8HJ4 - chains A and B of the 3 polymer chains in the assembly; structure by electron microscopy, 3.10 A resolution.

== Chain A ==
Name: CRISPR-associated endonuclease Cas9
Organism: Neisseria meningitidis serogroup C (strain 8013)
Notes: EC 3.1.-.-
UniProt: C9X1G5 (CAS9_NEIM8); residues 1-1082 here = UniProt positions 1-1082
Sequence (1083 residues; each row starts with the number of its first residue; numbering starts at 0):
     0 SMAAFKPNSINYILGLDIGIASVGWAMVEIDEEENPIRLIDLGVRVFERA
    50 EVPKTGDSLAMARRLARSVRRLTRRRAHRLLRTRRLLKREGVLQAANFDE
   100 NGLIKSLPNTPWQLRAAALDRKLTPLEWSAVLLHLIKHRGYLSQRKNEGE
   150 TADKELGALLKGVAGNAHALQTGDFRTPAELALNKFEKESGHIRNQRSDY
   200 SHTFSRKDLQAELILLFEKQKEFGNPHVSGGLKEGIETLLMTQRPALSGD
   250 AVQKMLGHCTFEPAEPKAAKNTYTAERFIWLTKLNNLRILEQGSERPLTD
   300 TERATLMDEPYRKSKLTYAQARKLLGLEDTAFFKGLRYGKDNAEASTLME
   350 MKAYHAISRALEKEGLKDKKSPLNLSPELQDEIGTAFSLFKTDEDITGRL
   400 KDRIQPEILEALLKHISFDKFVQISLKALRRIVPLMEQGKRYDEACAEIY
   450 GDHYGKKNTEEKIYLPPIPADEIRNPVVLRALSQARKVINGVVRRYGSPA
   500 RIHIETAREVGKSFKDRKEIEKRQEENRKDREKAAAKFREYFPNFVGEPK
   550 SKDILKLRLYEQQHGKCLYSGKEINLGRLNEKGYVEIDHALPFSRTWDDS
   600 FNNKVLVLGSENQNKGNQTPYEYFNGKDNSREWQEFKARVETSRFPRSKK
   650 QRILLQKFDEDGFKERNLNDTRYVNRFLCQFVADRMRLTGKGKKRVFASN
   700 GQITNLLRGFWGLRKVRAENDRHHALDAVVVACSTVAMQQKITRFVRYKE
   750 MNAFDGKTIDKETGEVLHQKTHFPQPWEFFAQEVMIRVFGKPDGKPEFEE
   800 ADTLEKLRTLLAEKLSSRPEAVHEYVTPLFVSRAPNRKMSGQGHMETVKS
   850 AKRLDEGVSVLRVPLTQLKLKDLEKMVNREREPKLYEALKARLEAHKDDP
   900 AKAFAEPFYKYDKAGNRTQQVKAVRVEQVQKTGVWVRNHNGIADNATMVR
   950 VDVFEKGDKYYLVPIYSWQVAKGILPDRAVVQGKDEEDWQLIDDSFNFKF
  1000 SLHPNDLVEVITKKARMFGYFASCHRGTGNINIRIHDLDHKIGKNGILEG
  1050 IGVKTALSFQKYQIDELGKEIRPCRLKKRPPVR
Not modelled in the structure: 0-7, 144-152, 440-457, 754-768
Construct notes: expression tag (0)
Curated features (UniProtKB/Swiss-Prot):
  - active site: Asp-16 (For RuvC-like nuclease domain), His-588 (Proton acceptor for HNH nuclease domain)
  - binding site (Mg(2+)): Asp-16, Glu-504, Glu-508, His-723

== Chain B ==
Molecule: sgRNA
Sequence (135 nucleotides; numbered 1 to 135; the number before each row is that of its first residue):
     1 GGUCACUCUGCUAUUUAACUUUACGUUGUAGCUCCCUUUCUCGAAAGAGA
    51 ACCGUUGCUACAAUAAGGCCGUCUGAAAAGAUGUGCCGCAACGCUCUGCC
   101 CCUUAAAGCUCCUGCUUUAAGGGGCAUCGUUUAUC
Not modelled in the structure: 1-15, 110-113, 133-135

== How chain A and chain B interact ==
Pairs across the interface - 197 pairs, chain A then chain B:
  Arg-44(A) / C125(B)  salt bridge to the phosphate
  Leu-58(A) / A90(B)  sugar contact
  Met-60(A) / A17(B)  phosphate contact
  Met-60(A) / A18(B)  base contact
  Arg-62(A) / G88(B)  salt bridge to the phosphate
  Arg-62(A) / C89(B)  salt bridge to the phosphate
  Arg-62(A) / A90(B)  hydrogen bond to the base
  Arg-62(A) / U132(B)  base contact
  Arg-63(A) / A18(B)  salt bridge to the phosphate
  Arg-66(A) / C19(B)  salt bridge to the phosphate
  Arg-66(A) / C87(B)  salt bridge to the phosphate
  Arg-66(A) / G88(B)  phosphate contact
  Arg-69(A) / A65(B)  phosphate contact
  Arg-69(A) / G88(B)  salt bridge to the phosphate
  Arg-69(A) / C89(B)  salt bridge to the phosphate
  Arg-70(A) / C87(B)  salt bridge to the phosphate
  Leu-71(A) / U21(B)  base contact
  Thr-72(A) / A65(B)  phosphate contact
  Arg-73(A) / C86(B)  salt bridge to the phosphate
  Arg-73(A) / C87(B)  salt bridge to the phosphate
  Arg-74(A) / G85(B)  phosphate contact
  Arg-74(A) / C86(B)  salt bridge to the phosphate
  Arg-75(A) / U22(B)  salt bridge to the phosphate
  His-77(A) / G83(B)  hydrogen bond to the base
  His-77(A) / G85(B)  base contact
  Arg-78(A) / U22(B)  salt bridge to the phosphate
  Leu-79(A) / A62(B)  phosphate contact
  Arg-81(A) / G83(B)  salt bridge to the phosphate
  Arg-81(A) / U84(B)  salt bridge to the phosphate
  Arg-83(A) / C61(B)  phosphate contact
  Arg-83(A) / A62(B)  salt bridge to the phosphate
  Arg-84(A) / U82(B)  base contact
  Arg-84(A) / G83(B)  salt bridge to the phosphate
  Lys-87(A) / A81(B)  salt bridge to the phosphate
  Lys-87(A) / U82(B)  salt bridge to the phosphate
  Arg-88(A) / U82(B)  phosphate contact
  Arg-88(A) / G83(B)  salt bridge to the phosphate
  Leu-102(A) / A62(B)  sugar contact
  Leu-106(A) / A60(B)  sugar contact
  Asn-108(A) / A30(B)  base contact
  Asn-108(A) / G31(B)  hydrogen bond to the base
  Asn-108(A) / U59(B)  hydrogen bond to the sugar
  Asn-108(A) / A60(B)  sugar contact
  Pro-110(A) / U59(B)  sugar contact
  Pro-110(A) / A60(B)  sugar contact
  Trp-111(A) / U59(B)  hydrogen bond to the phosphate
  Trp-111(A) / A60(B)  hydrogen bond to the phosphate
  His-133(A) / A60(B)  salt bridge to the phosphate
  His-133(A) / C61(B)  phosphate contact
  Lys-136(A) / U22(B)  sugar contact
  Lys-136(A) / C61(B)  salt bridge to the phosphate
  Lys-136(A) / A62(B)  salt bridge to the phosphate
  His-137(A) / U22(B)  phosphate contact
  His-137(A) / A23(B)  salt bridge to the phosphate
  His-137(A) / C61(B)  salt bridge to the phosphate
  Arg-138(A) / U21(B)  salt bridge to the phosphate
  Arg-138(A) / U22(B)  salt bridge to the phosphate
  Gly-139(A) / U21(B)  sugar contact
  Gly-139(A) / U22(B)  hydrogen bond to the sugar
  Tyr-140(A) / U21(B)  base contact
  Tyr-140(A) / U22(B)  sugar contact
  Gln-143(A) / U20(B)  sugar contact
  Leu-158(A) / U22(B)  base contact
  Gly-190(A) / C58(B)  hydrogen bond to the sugar
  His-191(A) / C58(B)  phosphate contact
  His-191(A) / U59(B)  phosphate contact
  Ile-192(A) / U59(B)  hydrogen bond to the phosphate
  Arg-193(A) / U59(B)  hydrogen bond to the phosphate
  Asn-194(A) / A23(B)  hydrogen bond to the sugar
  Asn-194(A) / C24(B)  phosphate contact
  Gln-195(A) / C24(B)  sugar contact
  Gln-195(A) / G25(B)  phosphate contact
  Arg-196(A) / C24(B)  hydrogen bond to the phosphate
  Arg-205(A) / U21(B)  hydrogen bond to the sugar
  Arg-205(A) / U22(B)  sugar contact
  Thr-241(A) / U84(B)  sugar contact
  Gln-242(A) / U20(B)  hydrogen bond to the sugar
  Gln-242(A) / U21(B)  phosphate contact
  Gln-242(A) / U84(B)  base contact
  Arg-243(A) / U20(B)  sugar contact
  Arg-243(A) / U21(B)  phosphate contact
  Arg-243(A) / U84(B)  base contact
  Arg-243(A) / G85(B)  salt bridge to the phosphate
  Arg-243(A) / C86(B)  salt bridge to the phosphate
  Pro-244(A) / U84(B)  base contact
  Ala-245(A) / C19(B)  sugar contact
  Leu-246(A) / A18(B)  sugar contact
  Ala-250(A) / A17(B)  sugar contact
  Met-254(A) / A17(B)  sugar contact
  Met-254(A) / A18(B)  phosphate contact
  Pro-466(A) / G93(B)  sugar contact
  Leu-478(A) / A91(B)  sugar contact
  Arg-479(A) / A91(B)  salt bridge to the phosphate
  Arg-479(A) / C92(B)  salt bridge to the phosphate
  Ser-482(A) / C92(B)  hydrogen bond to the phosphate
  Arg-485(A) / G93(B)  salt bridge to the phosphate
  Arg-485(A) / C94(B)  salt bridge to the phosphate
  Lys-486(A) / G93(B)  salt bridge to the phosphate
  Arg-493(A) / G123(B)  salt bridge to the phosphate
  Arg-493(A) / G124(B)  salt bridge to the phosphate
  Pro-834(A) / C125(B)  sugar contact
  Pro-834(A) / A126(B)  phosphate contact
  Arg-836(A) / C125(B)  sugar contact
  Arg-836(A) / A126(B)  sugar contact
  Lys-837(A) / A90(B)  salt bridge to the phosphate
  Lys-837(A) / A91(B)  salt bridge to the phosphate
  Lys-837(A) / A126(B)  sugar contact
  Lys-837(A) / U127(B)  phosphate contact
  Met-838(A) / A126(B)  phosphate contact
  Met-838(A) / U127(B)  base contact
  Ser-839(A) / A90(B)  hydrogen bond to the phosphate
  Gly-840(A) / A65(B)  base contact
  Gly-840(A) / C89(B)  sugar contact
  Gln-841(A) / C89(B)  base contact
  Gly-842(A) / A65(B)  hydrogen bond to the base
  Gly-842(A) / A66(B)  base contact
  His-843(A) / A65(B)  hydrogen bond to the sugar
  His-843(A) / A66(B)  hydrogen bond to the sugar
  Val-847(A) / U26(B)  hydrogen bond to the sugar
  Val-847(A) / U27(B)  sugar contact
  Lys-848(A) / U27(B)  sugar contact
  Ser-849(A) / U27(B)  phosphate contact
  Ser-849(A) / G28(B)  hydrogen bond to the phosphate
  Lys-851(A) / G28(B)  salt bridge to the phosphate
  Lys-851(A) / U29(B)  salt bridge to the phosphate
  Val-859(A) / U55(B)  phosphate contact
  Leu-860(A) / U27(B)  phosphate contact
  Arg-861(A) / U27(B)  hydrogen bond to the phosphate
  Arg-861(A) / U56(B)  phosphate contact
  Arg-861(A) / G57(B)  salt bridge to the phosphate
  Val-876(A) / G54(B)  sugar contact
  Val-876(A) / U55(B)  sugar contact
  Asn-877(A) / G54(B)  hydrogen bond to the sugar
  Asn-877(A) / U55(B)  hydrogen bond to the sugar
  Arg-880(A) / C36(B)  hydrogen bond to the sugar
  Arg-880(A) / U37(B)  hydrogen bond to the base
  Arg-880(A) / C53(B)  hydrogen bond to the base
  Arg-880(A) / G54(B)  base contact
  Glu-881(A) / C35(B)  hydrogen bond to the sugar
  Lys-883(A) / C36(B)  salt bridge to the phosphate
  Lys-909(A) / C34(B)  base contact
  Lys-909(A) / C35(B)  hydrogen bond to the base
  Lys-909(A) / U55(B)  sugar contact
  Lys-909(A) / U56(B)  sugar contact
  Tyr-910(A) / C35(B)  phosphate contact
  Asp-911(A) / C35(B)  phosphate contact
  Lys-912(A) / C36(B)  salt bridge to the phosphate
  Lys-912(A) / G47(B)  phosphate contact
  Thr-917(A) / C34(B)  hydrogen bond to the sugar
  Thr-917(A) / C35(B)  phosphate contact
  Gln-918(A) / U33(B)  sugar contact
  Gln-918(A) / C34(B)  sugar contact
  Gln-918(A) / U56(B)  base contact
  Gln-919(A) / U56(B)  hydrogen bond to the sugar
  Gln-919(A) / G57(B)  sugar contact
  Val-920(A) / U56(B)  sugar contact
  Lys-921(A) / U56(B)  phosphate contact
  Lys-921(A) / G57(B)  hydrogen bond to the phosphate
  Lys-921(A) / C58(B)  salt bridge to the phosphate
  Ala-922(A) / U56(B)  phosphate contact
  Ala-922(A) / G57(B)  hydrogen bond to the phosphate
  Val-923(A) / U56(B)  phosphate contact
  Arg-924(A) / G28(B)  salt bridge to the phosphate
  Arg-924(A) / U55(B)  phosphate contact
  Arg-924(A) / U56(B)  salt bridge to the phosphate
  Val-933(A) / A66(B)  sugar contact
  Arg-936(A) / A63(B)  sugar contact
  Arg-936(A) / U64(B)  hydrogen bond to the sugar
  Arg-936(A) / A65(B)  hydrogen bond to the sugar
  Asn-937(A) / A63(B)  sugar contact
  Asn-939(A) / U27(B)  hydrogen bond to the sugar
  Asn-939(A) / G28(B)  sugar contact
  Gly-940(A) / U27(B)  hydrogen bond to the sugar
  Arg-949(A) / U127(B)  hydrogen bond to the base
  Ser-966(A) / A66(B)  base contact
  Trp-967(A) / A66(B)  sugar contact
  Ala-970(A) / A66(B)  base contact
  Ala-970(A) / G67(B)  hydrogen bond to the sugar
  Lys-971(A) / A66(B)  phosphate contact
  Lys-971(A) / G67(B)  salt bridge to the phosphate
  Gln-1062(A) / C100(B)  sugar contact
  Gln-1062(A) / C101(B)  sugar contact
  Glu-1065(A) / G124(B)  phosphate contact
  Arg-1071(A) / C101(B)  phosphate contact
  Arg-1071(A) / C102(B)  phosphate contact
  Cys-1073(A) / C100(B)  sugar contact
  Arg-1074(A) / C100(B)  sugar contact
  Arg-1074(A) / C101(B)  phosphate contact
  Leu-1075(A) / C99(B)  sugar contact
  Leu-1075(A) / C100(B)  sugar contact
  Lys-1076(A) / C100(B)  phosphate contact
  Pro-1079(A) / U127(B)  base contact
  Pro-1080(A) / U127(B)  hydrogen bond to the base
  Val-1081(A) / U127(B)  sugar contact
  Arg-1082(A) / G67(B)  hydrogen bond to the sugar
  Arg-1082(A) / G68(B)  salt bridge to the phosphate
  Arg-1082(A) / U127(B)  base contact
Other interface residues (no listed pair), chain A (126 interface residues in all): Ala-59, Ala-65, Val-68, Ala-76, Leu-85, Pro-107, Thr-109, Leu-132, Leu-141, Leu-255, Phe-420, Asn-835, Thr-846, Trp-934, Pro-1072
Other interface residues (no listed pair), chain B (64 interface residues in all): U16, A48, G122

== Summary ==
Chain A and chain B form an interface of 126 and 64 residues respectively, with 41 hydrogen bonds and 49 salt
bridges. Polar contacts include Arg-62(A)/A90(B), His-77(A)/G83(B) and Asn-108(A)/G31(B). From UniProt:
active-site residues Asp-16(A) and His-588(A) and 4 Mg2+-binding residues on chain A.
Here chain A is CRISPR-associated endonuclease Cas9 (Neisseria meningitidis serogroup C (strain 8013)) and
chain B is sgRNA. Entry 8HJ4 (CryoEM structure of an anti-CRISPR protein AcrIIC5 bound to Nme1Cas9-sgRNA
complex) was determined by electron microscopy.
